Entry 9IM3 (electron microscopy, 3.31 A resolution); this record covers chains M and Q of the 12 polymer chains in the assembly.

Chain M (and Q):
Protein: Primase D5
Organism: Monkeypox virus
Notes: chain Q of this document is another copy of the same molecule, construct and numbering; everything in this record applies to it too
UniProtKB: Q5IXS3 (Q5IXS3_MONPV); residue numbers follow UniProt; this construct covers 1-785
Amino-acid sequence (785 residues; each row starts with the number of its first residue):
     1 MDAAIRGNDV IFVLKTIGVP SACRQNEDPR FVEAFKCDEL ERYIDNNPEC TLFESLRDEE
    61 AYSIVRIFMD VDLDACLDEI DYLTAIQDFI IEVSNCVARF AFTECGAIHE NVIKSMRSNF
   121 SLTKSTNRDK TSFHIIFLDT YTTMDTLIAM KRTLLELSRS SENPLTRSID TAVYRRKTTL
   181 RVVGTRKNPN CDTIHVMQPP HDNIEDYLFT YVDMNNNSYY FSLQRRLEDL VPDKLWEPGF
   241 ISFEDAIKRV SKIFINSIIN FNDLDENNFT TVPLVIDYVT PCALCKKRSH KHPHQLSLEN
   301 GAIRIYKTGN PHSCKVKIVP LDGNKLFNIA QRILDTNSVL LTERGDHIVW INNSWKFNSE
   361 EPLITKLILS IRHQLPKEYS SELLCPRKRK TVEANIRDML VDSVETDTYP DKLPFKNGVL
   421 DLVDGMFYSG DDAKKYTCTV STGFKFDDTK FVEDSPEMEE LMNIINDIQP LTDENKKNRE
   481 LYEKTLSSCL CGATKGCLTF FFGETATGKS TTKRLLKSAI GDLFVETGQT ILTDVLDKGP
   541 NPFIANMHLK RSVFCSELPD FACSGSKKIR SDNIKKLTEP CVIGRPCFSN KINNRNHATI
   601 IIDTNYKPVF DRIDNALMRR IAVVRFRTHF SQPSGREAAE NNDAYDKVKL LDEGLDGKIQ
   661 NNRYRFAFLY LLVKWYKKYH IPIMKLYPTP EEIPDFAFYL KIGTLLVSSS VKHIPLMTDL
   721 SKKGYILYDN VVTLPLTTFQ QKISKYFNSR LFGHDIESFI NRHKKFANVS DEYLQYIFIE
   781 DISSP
Not modelled in the structure: 1-235, 583-594, 630-654, 783-785

Chain M / chain Q interface:
Residue-residue contacts (49):
  Glu244(M) with Lys377(Q), hydrogen bond (backbone-side chain)
  Asp245(M) with Lys377(Q); Glu378(Q)
  Lys248(M) with Lys377(Q)
  Lys252(M) with Asn300(Q), hydrogen bond (side chain-backbone)
  Ile255(M) with Glu299(Q); Arg304(Q), hydrogen bond (backbone-side chain)
  Ser257(M) with Glu299(Q), hydrogen bond
  Val279(M) with Pro311(Q)
  Pro281(M) with Pro311(Q); His312(Q); Val316(Q)
  Lys286(M) with His312(Q)
  Lys287(M) with His312(Q)
  Arg288(M) with His312(Q), hydrogen bond
  Asn324(M) with Leu384(Q)
  Phe327(M) with Arg372(Q); Leu384(Q), hydrophobic
  Thr391(M) with Pro386(Q)
  Asn395(M) with Leu384(Q); Pro386(Q); Arg389(Q)
  Arg397(M) with Lys366(Q)
  Asp398(M) with Thr365(Q); Lys366(Q); Leu369(Q); Arg389(Q), salt bridge
  Met399(M) with Leu369(Q), hydrophobic
  Leu400(M) with Lys366(Q), hydrogen bond (backbone-side chain)
  Val401(M) with Asn352(Q); Lys366(Q)
  Asp402(M) with Asn352(Q), hydrogen bond
  Ser709(M) with Tyr606(Q), hydrogen bond (backbone-side chain)
  Ser710(M) with Glu504(Q)
  Val711(M) with Glu504(Q); Arg627(Q)
  Tyr728(M) with Phe752(Q)
  Asn761(M) with Ser564(Q), hydrogen bond (backbone-side chain)
  Arg762(M) with Cys563(Q), hydrogen bond (backbone-side chain); Ser564(Q), hydrogen bond (backbone-side chain)
  His763(M) with Cys563(Q), hydrogen bond; Ser564(Q)
  Lys764(M) with Ser564(Q), hydrogen bond (backbone-side chain)
  Lys765(M) with Ala562(Q); Cys563(Q)
  Ala767(M) with Leu751(Q)
  Asn768(M) with Arg750(Q), hydrogen bond (side chain-backbone); Leu751(Q)
  Asp771(M) with Leu751(Q)
Other interface residues (no listed pair), chain M (39 interface residues in all): Ser251, Phe254, Asn256, Thr280, Lys712, Val769
Other interface residues (no listed pair), chain Q (29 interface residues in all): Ile318, Ile351, His629, His754

Summary:
39 residues of chain M face 29 of chain Q across their interface, with 14 hydrogen bonds and 1 salt bridge.
Polar pairs include Asp398(M)-Arg389(Q), Glu244(M)-Lys377(Q) and Lys252(M)-Asn300(Q).
Chain M and chain Q are both Primase D5 (Monkeypox virus); the structure, The Cryo-EM structure of MPXV E5
head-to-head double hexamer conformation, was determined by electron microscopy together with 9ILY, 9ILZ,
9IM0, 9IM1 and 9IM2 from the same study.
